PDB entry 3HQA | X-ray diffraction, 2.59 A resolution | chain A

Chain A:
Name: Complement C5
From: Homo sapiens
Reference sequence: P01031 (CO5_HUMAN); residues 2-73 here correspond to UniProt positions 679-750 (UniProt number = residue number + 677)
Chain sequence (73 residues; numbered 1 to 73; the number before each row is that of its first residue):
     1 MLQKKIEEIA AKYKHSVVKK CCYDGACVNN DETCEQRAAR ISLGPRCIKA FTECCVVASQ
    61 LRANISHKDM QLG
Disordered / not traced: 67-73
Construct notes: initiating methionine (1)
Disulfides: Cys-21/Cys-47, Cys-22/Cys-54, Cys-34/Cys-55

Summary:
Chain A is Complement C5 (Homo sapiens); the structure, Crystal structure of human desarg-C5A, was determined
by X-ray diffraction, deposited together with 3HQB.
